7CUN - chains P and Q of the 12 polymer chains in the assembly; structure by electron microscopy, 3.50 A resolution.

Chain P:
Protein: PP2A-A
UniProt: P30153 (2AAA_HUMAN); residue numbers follow UniProt; this construct covers 1-589
Chain sequence (589 residues; row label = number of the first residue in the row):
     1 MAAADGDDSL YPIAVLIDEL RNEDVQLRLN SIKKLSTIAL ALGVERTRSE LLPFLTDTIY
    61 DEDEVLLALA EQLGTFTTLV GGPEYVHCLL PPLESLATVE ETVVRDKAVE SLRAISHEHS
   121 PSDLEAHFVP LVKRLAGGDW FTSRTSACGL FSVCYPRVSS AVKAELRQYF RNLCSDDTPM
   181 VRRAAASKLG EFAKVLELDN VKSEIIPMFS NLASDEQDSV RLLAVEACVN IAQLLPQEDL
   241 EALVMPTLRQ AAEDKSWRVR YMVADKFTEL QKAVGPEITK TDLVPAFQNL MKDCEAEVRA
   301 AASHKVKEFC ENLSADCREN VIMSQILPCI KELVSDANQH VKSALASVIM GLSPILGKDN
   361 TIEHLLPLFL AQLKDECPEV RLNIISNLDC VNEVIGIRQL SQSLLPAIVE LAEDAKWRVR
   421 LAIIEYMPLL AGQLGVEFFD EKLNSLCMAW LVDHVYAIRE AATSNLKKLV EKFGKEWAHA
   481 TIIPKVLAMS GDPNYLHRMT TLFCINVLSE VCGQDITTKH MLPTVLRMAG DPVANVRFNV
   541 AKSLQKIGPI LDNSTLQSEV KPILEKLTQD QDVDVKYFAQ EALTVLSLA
Unresolved in the structure: 1-7
Modified residues: Mse-1 (selenomethionine); Mse-180, Mse-208, Mse-245, Mse-262, Mse-291, Mse-323, Mse-350, Mse-427, Mse-448, Mse-489, Mse-499, Mse-521, Mse-528 (selenomethionine; parent Met)

Chain Q:
Protein: PP2A-C
Notes: EC 3.1.3.16
UniProt: P67775 (PP2AA_HUMAN); residue numbers follow UniProt; this construct covers 1-309
Chain sequence (309 residues; row label = number of the first residue in the row):
     1 MDEKVFTKEL DQWIEQLNEC KQLSESQVKS LCEKAKEILT KESNVQEVRC PVTVCGDVHG
    61 QFHDLMELFR IGGKSPDTNY LFMGDYVDRG YYSVETVTLL VALKVRYRER ITILRGNHES
   121 RQITQVYGFY DECLRKYGNA NVWKYFTDLF DYLPLTALVD GQIFCLHGGL SPSIDTLDHI
   181 RALDRLQEVP HEGPMCDLLW SDPDDRGGWG ISPRGAGYTF GQDISETFNH ANGLTLVSRA
   241 HQLVMEGYNW CHDRNVVTIF SAPNYCYRCG NQAAIMELDD TLKYSFLQFD PAPRRGEPHV
   301 TRRTPDYFL
Unresolved in the structure: 1, 295-309
Ion coordination: Mn2+ site 1: His-59, Asp-85; Mn2+ site 2: Asp-85, Asn-117, His-167, His-241

Chain P / chain Q interface:
Pairs across the interface - 39 pairs, chain P then chain Q:
  Gln-26(P) / Leu-134(Q)
  Lys-416(P) / Asp-290(Q)  salt bridge
  Trp-417(P) / Glu-67(Q)
  Trp-417(P) / Ile-71(Q)
  Arg-418(P) / Glu-67(Q)  salt bridge
  Arg-418(P) / Ala-292(Q)
  His-454(P) / Leu-287(Q)
  Val-455(P) / Ile-71(Q)
  Tyr-456(P) / Arg-70(Q)
  Tyr-456(P) / Ile-71(Q)  hydrogen bond (backbone-backbone)
  Tyr-456(P) / Gly-73(Q)
  Tyr-456(P) / Asp-77(Q)
  Ala-457(P) / Arg-70(Q)  hydrogen bond (backbone-backbone)
  Pro-493(P) / Asp-280(Q)
  Asn-494(P) / Asp-279(Q)  hydrogen bond
  Tyr-495(P) / Pro-51(Q)  hydrophobic
  Tyr-495(P) / Thr-53(Q)
  Tyr-495(P) / Thr-78(Q)  hydrogen bond
  Tyr-495(P) / Glu-277(Q)  hydrogen bond
  Tyr-495(P) / Asp-280(Q)  hydrogen bond (backbone-side chain)
  Arg-498(P) / Asp-280(Q)  salt bridge
  Mse-499(P) / Asp-77(Q)
  Phe-503(P) / Asp-77(Q)
  Val-533(P) / Asp-280(Q)
  Ala-534(P) / Arg-110(Q)  hydrogen bond (backbone-side chain)
  Asn-535(P) / Asp-77(Q)  hydrogen bond (side chain-backbone)
  Asn-535(P) / Asn-79(Q)  hydrogen bond
  Asn-535(P) / Arg-110(Q)
  Phe-538(P) / Pro-76(Q)
  Phe-538(P) / Asp-77(Q)
  Asp-572(P) / Glu-109(Q)
  Asp-572(P) / Arg-110(Q)  salt bridge
  Val-573(P) / Glu-109(Q)
  Asp-574(P) / Tyr-107(Q)
  Asp-574(P) / Glu-109(Q)
  Asp-574(P) / Arg-110(Q)
  Tyr-577(P) / Thr-7(Q)
  Tyr-577(P) / Lys-8(Q)  hydrogen bond
  Tyr-577(P) / Arg-106(Q)
Interface residues without a listed pair, chain P (24 interface residues in all): Lys-542, Val-575
Interface residues without a listed pair, chain Q (27 interface residues in all): Lys-4, Val-52, Lys-74, Pro-293

Summary:
24 residues of chain P face 27 of chain Q across their interface, with 10 hydrogen bonds and 4 salt bridges.
Polar pairs include Lys-416(P)/Asp-290(Q), Arg-418(P)/Glu-67(Q) and Arg-498(P)/Asp-280(Q). The Mn2+ site 1 is
built by His-59(Q) and Asp-85(Q).
Chain P is PP2A-A and chain Q is PP2A-C; the structure, The structure of human Integrator-PP2A complex, was
determined by electron microscopy.
